7TGH - chains AL and S8 of the 91 polymer chains in the assembly; structure by electron microscopy, 2.60 A resolution.

[Chain AL]
Protein: NADH dehydrogenase [ubiquinone] 1 alpha subcomplex subunit 12
Source organism: Tetrahymena thermophila
UniProt: A4VDQ6 (A4VDQ6_TETTS); numbering as in UniProt (aligned over 1-194)
Chain sequence (194 residues; each row starts with the number of its first residue):
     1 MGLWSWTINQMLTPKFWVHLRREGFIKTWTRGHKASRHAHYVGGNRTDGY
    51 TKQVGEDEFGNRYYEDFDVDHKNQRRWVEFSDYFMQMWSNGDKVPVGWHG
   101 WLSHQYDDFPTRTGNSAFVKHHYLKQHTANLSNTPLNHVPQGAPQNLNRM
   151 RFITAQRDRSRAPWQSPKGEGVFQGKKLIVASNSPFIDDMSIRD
Disordered / not traced: 1
Residues lining bound ligands: 1,2-diacyl-sn-glycero-3-phosphocholine (PC1): Gly2, Leu3, His33, Tyr83, Phe84, Met85, Gln86

[Chain S8]
Protein: NADH-ubiquinone oxidoreductase 1, chain, putative
Source organism: Tetrahymena thermophila
UniProt: I7MDW5 (I7MDW5_TETTS); residue numbers follow UniProt; this construct covers 1-236
Chain sequence (236 residues; row label = number of the first residue in the row):
     1 MKICLNRNNQIIFYWYNLGYIQRSNIHEEAPNTSVEAKHHNKTFYDPILD
    51 IDEDLKDDIRLYGRDKPDELDFTDVWESSYQNIICPEYFYHFWFCGIVYS
   101 FEPEWTINYPFEKGPLSPLFRGEHALRRYPTGEERCIACKLCQSACPARA
   151 ITIETEPRPDGSRRTVRYDIDMTKCIYCGFCQEACPVDAIVEGPNYEQTA
   201 YLHEDLFYDKYKLLENGDKWEPQIARNIEYLINQPL
Disordered / not traced: 1-18
Metal / ion sites: 4Fe-4S cluster Fe site 1: Cys136, Cys139, Cys142, Cys185; 4Fe-4S cluster Fe site 2: Cys146, Cys175, Cys178, Cys181
Residues lining bound ligands:
  - 1,2-Distearoyl-sn-glycerophosphoethanolamine (3PE): Phe72, Val75, Trp76, Ser79, Ile83
  - 1,2-diacyl-sn-glycero-3-phosphocholine (PC1): Tyr80, Ile84, Pro86, Phe89, Tyr90, Trp93
  - 4Fe-4S cluster (SF4), molecule 1: His124, Ala145, Cys146, Pro147, Ala148, Ala150, Ile151, Ile170, Cys175, Ile176, Tyr177, Cys178, Gly179, Phe180, Cys181, Glu192
  - 4Fe-4S cluster (SF4), molecule 2: Leu126, Cys136, Ile137, Ala138, Cys139, Lys140, Leu141, Cys142, Ile153, Tyr168, Cys185, Pro186, Val187, Ala189, Ile190

[Interface between chain AL and chain S8]
Residue-residue contacts (83):
  Lys34(AL) - Phe111(S8)
  Ala35(AL) - Phe111(S8)  hydrophobic
  Arg37(AL) - Asn108(S8)
  Arg37(AL) - Glu112(S8)  salt bridge
  His38(AL) - Glu104(S8)  salt bridge
  His71(AL) - Glu104(S8)
  His71(AL) - Trp105(S8)
  Asn73(AL) - Ile107(S8)
  Asn73(AL) - Glu112(S8)
  Asn73(AL) - Pro115(S8)
  Gln74(AL) - Thr106(S8)  hydrogen bond (side chain-backbone)
  Gln74(AL) - Glu112(S8)
  Arg76(AL) - Glu112(S8)
  Trp77(AL) - Phe111(S8)
  Trp77(AL) - Glu112(S8)
  Val78(AL) - Phe111(S8)  hydrogen bond (backbone-backbone)
  Phe80(AL) - Pro110(S8)
  Phe80(AL) - Phe111(S8)  hydrophobic
  Ser89(AL) - Pro110(S8)
  Asn90(AL) - Tyr109(S8)  hydrogen bond
  Gly91(AL) - Tyr109(S8)
  Gly91(AL) - Lys113(S8)  hydrogen bond (backbone-side chain)
  Gly91(AL) - Glu197(S8)
  Val96(AL) - Lys219(S8)
  Val96(AL) - Trp220(S8)  hydrophobic
  Val96(AL) - Gln223(S8)
  His99(AL) - Lys113(S8)
  His99(AL) - Pro194(S8)
  His99(AL) - Tyr196(S8)
  His99(AL) - Gln223(S8)
  Gly100(AL) - Gln223(S8)
  Leu102(AL) - Lys113(S8)
  Ser103(AL) - Lys113(S8)
  Ser103(AL) - Gly114(S8)
  Ser103(AL) - Pro115(S8)
  Ser103(AL) - Leu116(S8)  hydrogen bond (backbone-backbone)
  His104(AL) - Leu116(S8)
  Gln105(AL) - Leu116(S8)
  Gln105(AL) - Ser117(S8)  hydrogen bond (side chain-backbone)
  Gln105(AL) - Pro118(S8)
  Gln105(AL) - Gln223(S8)  hydrogen bond
  Gln105(AL) - Asn227(S8)  hydrogen bond
  Tyr106(AL) - Gln223(S8)
  Tyr106(AL) - Arg226(S8)
  Tyr106(AL) - Asn227(S8)
  Asp108(AL) - Arg226(S8)  salt bridge
  Phe118(AL) - Pro222(S8)  hydrophobic
  Val119(AL) - Pro222(S8)
  Val119(AL) - Ala225(S8)  hydrophobic
  His122(AL) - Pro130(S8)
  His122(AL) - Thr131(S8)
  Tyr123(AL) - Arg128(S8)
  Tyr123(AL) - Tyr129(S8)
  Tyr123(AL) - Asp218(S8)
  Tyr123(AL) - Glu221(S8)
  Leu124(AL) - Asp218(S8)
  Leu124(AL) - Glu221(S8)
  Leu124(AL) - Pro222(S8)  hydrophobic
  Lys125(AL) - Asp218(S8)  hydrogen bond (backbone-backbone)
  Lys125(AL) - Lys219(S8)
  Gln126(AL) - Lys219(S8)
  Thr128(AL) - Lys219(S8)  hydrogen bond
  Asn130(AL) - Glu197(S8)  hydrogen bond (side chain-backbone)
  Asn130(AL) - Gln198(S8)
  Asn130(AL) - Thr199(S8)  hydrogen bond (side chain-backbone)
  Ser132(AL) - Thr199(S8)
  Ser132(AL) - Ala200(S8)
  Ser132(AL) - Tyr201(S8)
  Ser132(AL) - Asp205(S8)
  Asn133(AL) - Tyr201(S8)
  Asn137(AL) - Asp205(S8)
  His138(AL) - Glu204(S8)
  His138(AL) - Asp205(S8)
  His138(AL) - Phe207(S8)  hydrogen bond (side chain-backbone)
  His138(AL) - Tyr208(S8)
  His138(AL) - Asp209(S8)  salt bridge
  His138(AL) - Lys212(S8)
  Pro140(AL) - Glu204(S8)
  Pro140(AL) - Phe207(S8)  hydrophobic
  Gln141(AL) - Asp209(S8)
  Gln156(AL) - Arg167(S8)  hydrogen bond
  Arg159(AL) - Glu154(S8)  salt bridge
  Arg159(AL) - Glu156(S8)  salt bridge
Interface residues without a listed pair, chain AL (48 interface residues in all): Ser36, Asp70, Asp92, Val94, Ala117, His121, His127, Val139
Interface residues without a listed pair, chain S8 (50 interface residues in all): Pro103, Phe120, Gly132, Val166, Tyr211, Glu215

[In short]
48 residues of chain AL face 50 of chain S8 across their interface; the contacts include 14 hydrogen bonds and
6 salt bridges. Polar contacts include Arg37(AL)-Glu112(S8), His38(AL)-Glu104(S8) and Asp108(AL)-Arg226(S8).
Chain AL binds 1,2-diacyl-sn-glycero-3-phosphocholine. Chain S8 binds 1,2-diacyl-sn-glycero-3-phosphocholine,
4Fe-4S cluster and 1,2-Distearoyl-sn-glycerophosphoethanolamine.
Here chain AL is NADH dehydrogenase [ubiquinone] 1 alpha subcomplex subunit 12 and chain S8 is NADH-ubiquinone
oxidoreductase 1, chain, putative, both from Tetrahymena thermophila. Entry 7TGH (Cryo-EM structure of
respiratory super-complex CI+III2 from Tetrahymena thermophila) was determined by electron microscopy (same
publication as 7W5Z).
